PDB entry 5XLT | X-ray diffraction, 2.81 A resolution | chains C and E of the 6 polymer chains in the assembly

[Chain C]
Name: Tubulin alpha-1B chain
Source organism: Bos taurus
Reference sequence: P81947 (TBA1B_BOVIN); residue numbers follow UniProt; this construct covers 1-450
Sequence (450 residues; each row starts with the number of its first residue):
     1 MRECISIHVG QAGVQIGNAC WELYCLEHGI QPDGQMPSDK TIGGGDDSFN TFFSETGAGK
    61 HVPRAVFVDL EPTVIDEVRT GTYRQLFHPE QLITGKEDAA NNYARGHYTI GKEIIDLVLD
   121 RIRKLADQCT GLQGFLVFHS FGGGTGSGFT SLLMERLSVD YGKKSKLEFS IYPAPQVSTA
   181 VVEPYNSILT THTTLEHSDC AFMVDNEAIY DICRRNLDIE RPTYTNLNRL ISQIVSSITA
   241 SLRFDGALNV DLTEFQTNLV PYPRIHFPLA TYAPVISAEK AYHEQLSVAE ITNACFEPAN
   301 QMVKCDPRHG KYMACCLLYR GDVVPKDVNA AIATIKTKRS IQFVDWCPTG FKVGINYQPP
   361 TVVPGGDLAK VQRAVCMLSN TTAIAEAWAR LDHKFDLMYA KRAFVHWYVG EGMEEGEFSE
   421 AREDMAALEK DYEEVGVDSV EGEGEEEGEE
Unresolved in the structure: 441-450
Bound ions: Ca2+: Asp39, Thr41, Gly44, Glu55
Ligand contacts:
  - 89O ((5S,5aR,8aR,9R)-9-(3,5-dimethoxy-4-oxidanyl-phenyl)-5-oxidanyl-5a,6,8a,9-tetrahydro-5H-[2]benzofuro[6,5-f][1,3]benzodioxol-8-one): Asn101, Thr179, Ala180, Val181
  - GTP (guanosine-5'-triphosphate): Gly10, Gln11, Ala12, Gln15, Ile16, Asp69, Asp98, Ala99, Ala100, Asn101, Ser140, Gly142, Gly143, Gly144, Thr145, Gly146, Ile171, Val177, Ser178, Thr179, Glu183, Asn206, Tyr224, Leu227, Asn228, Ile231

[Chain E]
Name: Stathmin-4
Source organism: Rattus norvegicus
Reference sequence: P63043 (STMN4_RAT); residues 5-145 here correspond to UniProt positions 49-189 (UniProt number = residue number + 44)
Sequence (143 residues; numbered 3 to 145; the number before each row is that of its first residue):
     3 MADMEVIELN KCTSGQSFEV ILKPPSFDGV PEFNASLPRR RDPSLEEIQK KLEAAEERRK
    63 YQEAELLKHL AEKREHEREV IQKAIEENNN FIKMAKEKLA QKMESNKENR EAHLAAMLER
   123 LQEKDKHAEE VRKNKELKEE ASR
Unresolved in the structure: 3-5, 29-43, 142-145
Construct notes: expression tag (3-4)
Curated features (UniProtKB/Swiss-Prot):
  - modified residue: Ser46 (Phosphoserine)

[Chain C / chain E interface]
Residue-residue contacts - 33 pairs, chain C then chain E:
  His107(C) - Lys104(E)
  His107(C) - Met105(E)
  Tyr108(C) - Lys104(E)
  Tyr108(C) - Met105(E)  hydrophobic
  Tyr108(C) - Asn108(E)
  Thr109(C) - Arg112(E)
  Lys112(C) - Met105(E)
  Leu152(C) - Leu101(E)  hydrophobic
  Glu155(C) - Leu101(E)
  Glu155(C) - Lys104(E)  salt bridge
  Arg156(C) - Leu101(E)
  Ser158(C) - Phe93(E)
  Ser158(C) - Ile94(E)
  Val159(C) - Ile94(E)
  Val159(C) - Lys98(E)
  Gly162(C) - Ile94(E)
  Lys163(C) - Asn90(E)
  Lys163(C) - Phe93(E)
  Thr193(C) - Lys104(E)
  Glu196(C) - Phe93(E)
  Glu196(C) - Lys100(E)  salt bridge
  His197(C) - Phe93(E)
  Val409(C) - His115(E)  hydrogen bond (backbone-side chain)
  Gly410(C) - Arg112(E)
  Gly410(C) - His115(E)
  Glu411(C) - Asn108(E)  hydrogen bond (backbone-side chain)
  Glu411(C) - Arg112(E)  salt bridge
  Gly412(C) - Asn108(E)  hydrogen bond (backbone-side chain)
  Gly412(C) - Asn111(E)  hydrogen bond (backbone-side chain)
  Gly412(C) - Arg112(E)
  Met413(C) - Asn108(E)
  Glu414(C) - Ser107(E)  hydrogen bond
  Glu414(C) - Asn111(E)  hydrogen bond
Other interface residues (no listed pair), chain E (14 interface residues in all): Ala97

[Overview]
20 residues of chain C face 14 of chain E across their interface, with 6 hydrogen bonds and 3 salt bridges.
Polar pairs include Glu155(C)-Lys104(E), Glu196(C)-Lys100(E) and Glu411(C)-Arg112(E). Ligands of chain C: GTP
and compound 89O. Asp39(C), Thr41(C), Gly44(C) and Glu55(C) coordinate Ca2+.
Chain C is Tubulin alpha-1B chain (Bos taurus) and chain E is Stathmin-4 (Rattus norvegicus); the structure,
The crystal structure of tubulin in complex with 4'-demethylepipodophyllotoxin, was determined by X-ray
diffraction.
